4K1J - chains A and B; structure by X-ray diffraction, 2.20 A resolution.

# Chain A (and B)
Protein: Neuraminidase
From: Influenza A virus
Notes: chain B of this document is another copy of the same molecule, construct and numbering; everything in this record applies to it too
Reference sequence: Q194T1 (Q194T1_9INFA); numbering as in UniProt (aligned over 82-469)
Chain sequence (388 residues; each row starts with the number of its first residue):
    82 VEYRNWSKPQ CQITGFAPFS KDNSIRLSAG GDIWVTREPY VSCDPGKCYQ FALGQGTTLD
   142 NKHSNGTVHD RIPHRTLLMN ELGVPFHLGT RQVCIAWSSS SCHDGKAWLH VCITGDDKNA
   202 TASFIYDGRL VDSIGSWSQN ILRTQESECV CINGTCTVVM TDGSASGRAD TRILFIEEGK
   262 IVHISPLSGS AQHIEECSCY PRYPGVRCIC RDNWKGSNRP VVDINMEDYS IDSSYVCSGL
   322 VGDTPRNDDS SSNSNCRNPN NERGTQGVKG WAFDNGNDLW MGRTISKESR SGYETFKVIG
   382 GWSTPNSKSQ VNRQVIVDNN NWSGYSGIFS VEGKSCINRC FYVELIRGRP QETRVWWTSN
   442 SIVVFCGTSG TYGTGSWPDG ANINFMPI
Cystine bridges: C92-C417, C124-C129, C175-C193, C183-C230, C232-C237, C278-C291, C280-C289, C318-C337, C421-C447
Covalent attachments: N-acetylglucosamine (NAG) linked to N146; glycan linked to N200
Construct notes: engineered mutation G147 (Asp in Q194T1)
Bound ions: Ca2+: D293, G297, D324, G345, Q347
Ligand contacts: Oseltamivir carboxylate (G39; (3R,4R,5S)-4-(acetylamino)-5-amino-3-(pentan-3-yloxy)cyclohex-1-ene-1-carboxylic acid): R118, E119, D151, R152, W178, S179, I222, R224, A246, E276, E277, R292, N294, G348, R371, Y406
From the paper describing this entry:
  - contacts within the chain: G147-H150 (hydrogen bond)

# Interface between chain A and chain B
Contacting residue pairs - 89 pairs, chain A then chain B:
  A98(A) with S204(B); L211(B), hydrophobic; S214(B)
  P99(A) with T195(B); T202(B); S204(B), hydrogen bond (backbone-side chain); L211(B)
  F100(A) with V174(B); C175(B); I206(B), hydrophobic; G209(B); L211(B)
  S101(A) with I176(B)
  K102(A) with P154(B); H155(B), hydrogen bond; T157(B); Q173(B); I176(B)
  D103(A) with Q173(B), hydrogen bond (backbone-side chain)
  N104(A) with G137(B); H155(B); T157(B); Q173(B)
  R107(A) with Q136(B), hydrogen bond (side chain-backbone); G137(B), hydrogen bond (side chain-backbone); N142(B); H144(B); I153(B); H155(B)
  L108(A) with W115(B), hydrophobic; N142(B)
  A110(A) with N142(B); H144(B)
  G111(A) with D113(B); T139(B), hydrogen bond (backbone-side chain); D141(B); N142(B), hydrogen bond (backbone-side chain)
  G112(A) with D113(B); L169(B)
  D113(A) with L169(B)
  P126(A) with R210(B), hydrogen bond (backbone-side chain)
  G127(A) with D208(B); R210(B)
  E162(A) with R172(B), salt bridge
  L163(A) with R172(B)
  G164(A) with T171(B); R172(B); Q173(B), hydrogen bond (backbone-backbone)
  V165(A) with G170(B); R172(B)
  P166(A) with L169(B); T171(B); Q173(B)
  H168(A) with L169(B); G170(B)
  V412(A) with R210(B)
  E413(A) with R210(B), hydrogen bond (backbone-side chain)
  K415(A) with E259(B), salt bridge
  V444(A) with I176(B), hydrophobic
  C447(A) with L211(B), hydrophobic
  G448(A) with L211(B)
  T449(A) with S214(B), hydrogen bond
  S450(A) with K261(B)
  G451(A) with D213(B); S214(B)
  T452(A) with S214(B), hydrogen bond (backbone-side chain); I215(B), hydrogen bond (backbone-backbone); G216(B), hydrogen bond (side chain-backbone)
  Y453(A) with T202(B); G216(B)
  G454(A) with N200(B); A201(B); T202(B), hydrogen bond (backbone-side chain)
  T455(A) with G196(B); D197(B), hydrogen bond; N200(B), hydrogen bond (backbone-backbone)
  G456(A) with D197(B)
  S457(A) with P154(B)
  W458(A) with P154(B); I176(B); T195(B), hydrogen bond; G196(B)
  P459(A) with H155(B)
  D460(A) with H155(B)
  G461(A) with H155(B)
  A462(A) with H144(B)
  N463(A) with H144(B), hydrogen bond (backbone-side chain)
  F466(A) with K143(B); H144(B)
Also at the interface, not in a pair above, chain A (48 interface residues in all): I114, C129, N419, V445, M467
Also at the interface, not in a pair above, chain B (40 interface residues in all): T138

# Overview
48 residues of chain A and 40 residues of chain B are in contact; the contacts include 19 hydrogen bonds and 2
salt bridges. Polar contacts include E162(A)-R172(B), K415(A)-E259(B) and P99(A)-S204(B). Ligands of chain A:
Oseltamivir carboxylate. Covalently linked N-acetylglucosamine: at N146(A) and N200(A). From the paper:
contacts within the chain involving H150(A) and G147(A).
Both chains are Neuraminidase (Influenza A virus). Entry 4K1J (Induced opening of influenza virus
neuraminidase N2 150-loop suggests an important role in inhibitor binding) was determined by X-ray
diffraction, deposited together with 4K1H, 4K1I and 4K1K.
